Entry 3WZG (X-ray diffraction, 2.95 A resolution); this record covers chains A and B.

== Chain A (and B) ==
Protein: Uncharacterized protein AF_1864
Source organism: Archaeoglobus fulgidus DSM 4304
Notes: chain B of this document is another copy of the same molecule, construct and numbering; everything in this record applies to it too
Reference sequence: O28415 (Y1864_ARCFU); residues 2-104 here = UniProt positions 2-104
Chain sequence (110 residues; row label = number of the first residue in the row; numbers below 1 keep their minus sign (Gly-5 is residue -5)):
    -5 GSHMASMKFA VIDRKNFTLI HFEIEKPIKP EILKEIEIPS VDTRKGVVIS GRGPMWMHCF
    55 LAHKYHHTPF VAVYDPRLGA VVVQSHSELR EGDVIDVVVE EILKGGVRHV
Disordered / not traced: -5 to -2, 98-104 (chain B: -5 to -2, 99-104)
Modified / non-standard residues: Mse-2 (selenomethionine); Mse1, Mse49, Mse51 (selenomethionine; parent Met)
Differences from the reference sequence: expression tag (-5 to 1); engineered mutation Mse49 (Ile in O28415), Mse51 (Leu in O28415)
Reported in the primary citation:
  - self-association interface (contacts with another copy of this molecule); pairs are residue here / residue on that copy: Cys53-Cys53, Glu25, Leu27, Lys28, Trp50, His52, Ala56, His57, Val67, Asp69, Leu72, Val75, Val77, Arg84, Glu85, Asp87
  - mutagenesis - W50A/H52A/C53A/H57A: unchanged binding to dimer
  - mutagenesis - C53A: unchanged binding to Uncharacterized protein AF_1864 (chain A)
  - mutagenesis - W50A/H52A/C53A/H57A: unchanged binding to another copy of this molecule
  - mutagenesis - W50A/H52A/C53A/H57A: abolished catalytic activity (cleavage activity)
  - mutagenesis - H60A: abolished catalytic activity (RNA cleavage activity)
  - mutagenesis - H57A: decreased catalytic activity (RNA cleavage activity)
  - catalytic residues: His57, Lys58, His60, His80, Glu85
  - mutagenesis - H80A, E85A: decreased catalytic activity on ssRNA
  - mutagenesis - K58A: unchanged catalytic activity on ssRNA
  - mutagenesis - H57A/K58A, K58A/E85A: decreased catalytic activity on RNA

== How chain A and chain B interact ==
Contacting residue pairs (46):
  Pro24(A) with Leu72(B); Val75(B), hydrophobic; Gly86(B); Val88(B), hydrophobic
  Leu27(A) with Val76(B); Gly86(B)
  Lys28(A) with Arg84(B); Glu85(B), hydrogen bond (side chain-backbone); Gly86(B); Asp87(B), salt bridge
  Mse49(A) with Mse49(B), hydrophobic; His52(B); Val67(B), hydrophobic; Tyr68(B); Asp69(B)
  Trp50(A) with Asp69(B), hydrogen bond; Leu72(B); Val75(B); Val77(B)
  His52(A) with Mse49(B); Cys53(B)
  Cys53(A) with His52(B); Cys53(B)
  Phe54(A) with Val77(B); Glu85(B)
  His57(A) with Gln78(B)
  Lys58(A) with Glu85(B), salt bridge
  Val67(A) with Mse49(B), hydrophobic
  Asp69(A) with Trp50(B), hydrogen bond
  Leu72(A) with Pro24(B)
  Val75(A) with Pro24(B), hydrophobic; Leu27(B), hydrophobic; Trp50(B)
  Val76(A) with Leu27(B)
  Val77(A) with Trp50(B); Phe54(B)
  Gln78(A) with His57(B), hydrogen bond
  Arg84(A) with Lys28(B)
  Glu85(A) with Leu27(B); Lys28(B); Phe54(B); Lys58(B), salt bridge
  Gly86(A) with Pro24(B); Leu27(B)
  Asp87(A) with Lys28(B), salt bridge
  Val88(A) with Pro24(B), hydrophobic
Interface residues without a listed pair, chain A (26 interface residues in all): Glu25, Gly47, Pro48, Ala56
Interface residues without a listed pair, chain B (26 interface residues in all): Glu25, Pro48, Ala56

== Summary ==
The chain A/chain B interface involves 26 residues from each chain; the contacts include 4 hydrogen bonds and
4 salt bridges. Polar contacts include Lys28(A)-Asp87(B), Lys58(A)-Glu85(B) and Lys28(A)-Glu85(B). From the
paper: catalytic residues His57(A), Lys58(A) and His60(A) among others; H80A and E85A of chain A reduce
catalytic activity on ssRNA; 9 substitutions were tested in all.
Chain A and chain B are both Uncharacterized protein AF_1864 (Archaeoglobus fulgidus DSM 4304); the structure,
Crystal structure of AfCsx3, was determined by X-ray diffraction, deposited together with 3WZI.
